PDB entry 3DFY | X-ray diffraction, 2.10 A resolution | chains C and D of the 8 polymer chains in the assembly

Chain C (and D):
Name: Muconate cycloisomerase
From: Thermotoga maritima MSB8
Notes: chain D of this document is another copy of the same molecule, construct and numbering; everything in this record applies to it too
UniProt: Q9WXM1 (Q9WXM1_THEMA); residues 1-345 here = UniProt positions 1-345
Sequence (345 residues; each row starts with the number of its first residue):
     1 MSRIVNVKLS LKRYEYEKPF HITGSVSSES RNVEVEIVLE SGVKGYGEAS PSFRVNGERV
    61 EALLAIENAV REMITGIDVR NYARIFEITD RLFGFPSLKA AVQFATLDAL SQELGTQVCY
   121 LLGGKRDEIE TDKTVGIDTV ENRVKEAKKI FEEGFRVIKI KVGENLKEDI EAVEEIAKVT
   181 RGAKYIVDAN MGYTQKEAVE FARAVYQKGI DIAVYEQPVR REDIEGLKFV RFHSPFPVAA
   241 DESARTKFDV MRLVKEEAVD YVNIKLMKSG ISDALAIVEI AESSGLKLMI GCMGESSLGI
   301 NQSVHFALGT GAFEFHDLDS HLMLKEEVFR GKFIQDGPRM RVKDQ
Not modelled in the structure: 1-2, 325-327, 344-345 (chain D: 1-2, 20-28, 344-345)
UniProt features mapped onto this chain:
  - active site (Proton acceptor): Lys161, Lys265
  - binding site (substrate): Thr134, Lys159, Asn190, Cys292, Asp317, Asp319
  - binding site (Mg(2+)): Asp188, Glu216, Asp241
Ion coordination: Mg2+: Asp188, Glu216, Asp241

How chain C and chain D interact:
Contacting residue pairs (56; chain C residue first):
  Arg80(C) with Tyr120(D), hydrogen bond; Gly123(D)
  Asn81(C) with Tyr120(D); Gly123(D); Gly124(D)
  Tyr82(C) with Tyr120(D); Leu121(D), hydrogen bond (side chain-backbone); Leu122(D); Gly123(D), hydrogen bond (side chain-backbone)
  Ala83(C) with Gly123(D), hydrogen bond (backbone-backbone); Lys125(D)
  Arg84(C) with Gly124(D), hydrogen bond (side chain-backbone); Lys125(D), hydrogen bond (side chain-backbone); Arg126(D); Asp127(D), salt bridge
  Glu87(C) with Lys125(D), salt bridge
  Leu114(C) with Leu114(D); Thr116(D)
  Thr116(C) with Leu114(D)
  Tyr120(C) with Arg80(D), hydrogen bond; Asn81(D); Tyr82(D)
  Leu121(C) with Tyr82(D), hydrogen bond (backbone-side chain)
  Leu122(C) with Tyr82(D)
  Gly123(C) with Arg80(D); Asn81(D); Tyr82(D), hydrogen bond (backbone-side chain); Ala83(D), hydrogen bond (backbone-backbone)
  Gly124(C) with Arg80(D); Asn81(D); Arg84(D), hydrogen bond (backbone-side chain)
  Lys125(C) with Ala83(D); Arg84(D), hydrogen bond (backbone-side chain); Glu87(D), salt bridge
  Arg126(C) with Arg84(D)
  Asp127(C) with Arg84(D), salt bridge
  Lys247(C) with Glu282(D); Ser283(D)
  Phe248(C) with Glu282(D); Ser283(D)
  Met251(C) with Ile280(D); Ser283(D)
  Val254(C) with Lys255(D)
  Lys255(C) with Val254(D)
  Ala276(C) with Glu279(D); Ser283(D)
  Glu279(C) with Ala276(D), hydrogen bond (side chain-backbone); Glu279(D)
  Ile280(C) with Ser283(D)
  Glu282(C) with Lys247(D); Phe248(D)
  Ser283(C) with Lys247(D); Phe248(D); Met251(D); Ala276(D); Ile280(D)
Also at the interface, not in a pair above, chain C (30 interface residues in all): Ser272, Leu275, Ser284, Gly309
Also at the interface, not in a pair above, chain D (30 interface residues in all): Ser272, Leu275, Ser284, Gly309

In short:
The chain C/chain D interface involves 30 residues from each chain; the contacts include 13 hydrogen bonds and
4 salt bridges. Polar contacts include Arg84(C)-Asp127(D), Glu87(C)-Lys125(D) and Arg80(C)-Tyr120(D).
Both chains are Muconate cycloisomerase (Thermotoga maritima MSB8). Entry 3DFY (Crystal structure of apo
dipeptide epimerase from Thermotoga maritima) was determined by X-ray diffraction (same publication as 3DEQ,
3DER and 3DES).
